7PVK - chains A and B of the 4 polymer chains in the assembly; structure by X-ray diffraction, 2.40 A resolution.

Chain A (and B):
Protein: Response regulator
Source organism: Porphyromonas gingivalis W83
Notes: chain B of this document is another copy of the same molecule, construct and numbering; everything in this record applies to it too
UniProtKB: Q7MVV4 (Q7MVV4_PORGI); residue numbers follow UniProt; this construct covers 1-518
Sequence (523 residues; numbered -4 to 518; the number before each row is that of its first residue; numbers below 1 keep their minus sign (Gly-4 is residue -4)):
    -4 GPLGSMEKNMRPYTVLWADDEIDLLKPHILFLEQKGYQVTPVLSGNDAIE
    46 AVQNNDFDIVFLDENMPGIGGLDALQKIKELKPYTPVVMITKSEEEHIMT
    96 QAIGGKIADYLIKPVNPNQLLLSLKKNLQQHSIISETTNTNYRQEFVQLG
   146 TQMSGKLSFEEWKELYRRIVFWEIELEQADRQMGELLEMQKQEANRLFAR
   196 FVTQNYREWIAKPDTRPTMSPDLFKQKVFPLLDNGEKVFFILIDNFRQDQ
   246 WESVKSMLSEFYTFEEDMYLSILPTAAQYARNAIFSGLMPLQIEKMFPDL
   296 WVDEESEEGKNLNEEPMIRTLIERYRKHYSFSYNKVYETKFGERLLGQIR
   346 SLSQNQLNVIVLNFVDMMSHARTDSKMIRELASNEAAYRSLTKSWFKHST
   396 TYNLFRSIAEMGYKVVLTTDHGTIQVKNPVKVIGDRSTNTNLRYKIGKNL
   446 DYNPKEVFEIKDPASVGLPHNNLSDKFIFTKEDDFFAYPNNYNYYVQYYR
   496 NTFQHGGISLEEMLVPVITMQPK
Disordered / not traced: -4 to 5
Construct notes: expression tag (-4 to 0); engineered mutation Ala272 (Thr in Q7MVV4)
Modified / non-standard residues: Mse1, Mse5 (selenomethionine); Mse61, Mse84, Mse94, Mse148, Mse178, Mse184, Mse214, Mse252, Mse263, Mse284, Mse291, Mse312, Mse362, Mse363, Mse372, Mse406, Mse508, Mse515 (selenomethionine; parent Met)
Bound ions: Mg2+: Asp15, Asp58; beryllium trifluoride ion near Asp58 (its only coordinating residue here); Zn2+ site 1: Asp239, Asp415, His416; Zn2+ site 2: Asp361, His365, His500 (shared with 1 residue of chain E)
Reported in the primary citation:
  - binding site for pGpG: Glu302
  - binding site for pGpG: Arg276, Lys305, Asn306, Leu307, Tyr332, Asn358
  - binding site for pGpG: Lys305
  - contacts within the chain: Arg276-Asn358
  - conformationally variable residues (loop rearrangement, side-chain flip): Tyr332, Ser432 to Thr435
  - Zn2+ coordination: Asp239, Asp361, His365, Asp415, His416, His500
  - mutagenesis - D58A, M94K/D104A/I129A: increased binding to Zn2+
  - mutagenesis - D361A/H365A, S385E/S389E: abolished binding to Zn2+
  - mutagenesis - S385E/S389E: decreased catalytic activity
  - mutagenesis - D58A, M94K/D104A/I129A, D361A/H365A/S385E/S389E, S385E/S389E: abolished binding to Response regulator (chain A)
  - mutagenesis - D361A/H365A: decreased binding to Response regulator (chain A)
  - mutagenesis - D58A, M94K/D104A/I129A: abolished catalytic activity on AcP
  - mutagenesis - D361A/H365A, D361A/H365A/S385E/S389E: abolished catalytic activity on bis-pNPP

How chain A and chain B interact:
Pairs across the interface (99; chain A residue first):
  Asp51(A) - Thr258(B)
  Gln71(A) - Asn136(B)
  Glu75(A) - Arg163(B)  salt bridge
  Tyr79(A) - Ser254(B)
  Tyr79(A) - Phe259(B)
  Glu89(A) - Asn111(B)  hydrogen bond
  Glu89(A) - Asn113(B)
  Glu91(A) - Lys30(B)  salt bridge
  Glu91(A) - Leu116(B)
  Mse94(A) - Asn113(B)
  Mse94(A) - Leu116(B)  hydrophobic
  Mse94(A) - Leu117(B)
  Thr95(A) - Lys120(B)  hydrogen bond
  Thr95(A) - Ile128(B)
  Ile98(A) - Leu117(B)  hydrophobic
  Ile98(A) - Lys120(B)
  Ile98(A) - Lys121(B)
  Ile98(A) - Ile129(B)
  Gly99(A) - Ile128(B)
  Gly99(A) - Ile129(B)
  Gly99(A) - Thr132(B)
  Lys101(A) - Glu170(B)  salt bridge
  Ile102(A) - Lys121(B)
  Ala103(A) - Lys121(B)  hydrogen bond (backbone-side chain)
  Asp104(A) - Asp104(B)
  Tyr105(A) - Gln114(B)
  Tyr105(A) - Leu117(B)  hydrophobic
  Leu106(A) - Gln114(B)
  Ile107(A) - Asn111(B)
  Ile107(A) - Asn113(B)
  Ile107(A) - Gln114(B)
  Asn111(A) - Glu89(B)  hydrogen bond
  Asn111(A) - Ile107(B)
  Asn113(A) - Glu89(B)  hydrogen bond
  Asn113(A) - Mse94(B)
  Asn113(A) - Ile107(B)
  Gln114(A) - Tyr105(B)  hydrogen bond (side chain-backbone)
  Gln114(A) - Leu106(B)
  Gln114(A) - Ile107(B)  hydrogen bond (side chain-backbone)
  Leu116(A) - Glu91(B)
  Leu117(A) - Mse94(B)  hydrophobic
  Leu117(A) - Ile98(B)  hydrophobic
  Leu117(A) - Tyr105(B)  hydrophobic
  Lys120(A) - Glu91(B)  salt bridge
  Lys120(A) - Ile98(B)
  Lys121(A) - Ile98(B)
  Lys121(A) - Ile102(B)
  Lys121(A) - Ala103(B)  hydrogen bond (side chain-backbone)
  Lys121(A) - Asp104(B)  salt bridge
  Gln125(A) - Ile98(B)
  Gln125(A) - Ile102(B)
  Ile128(A) - Thr95(B)
  Ile128(A) - Ile98(B)  hydrophobic
  Ile128(A) - Gly99(B)
  Ile129(A) - Ile98(B)
  Thr132(A) - Gly99(B)
  Asn136(A) - Gln71(B)
  Arg163(A) - Glu75(B)  salt bridge
  Phe166(A) - Glu75(B)
  Glu170(A) - Lys101(B)  salt bridge
  Lys250(A) - Pro78(B)
  Lys250(A) - Tyr79(B)
  Ser254(A) - Tyr79(B)
  Thr258(A) - Asp51(B)
  Phe259(A) - Tyr79(B)
  Thr334(A) - Glu375(B)
  Phe359(A) - Mse372(B)  hydrophobic
  Phe359(A) - Glu375(B)
  Phe359(A) - Leu376(B)  hydrophobic
  Mse362(A) - Lys371(B)
  Mse363(A) - Mse372(B)  hydrophobic
  Lys371(A) - Mse362(B)
  Mse372(A) - Phe359(B)  hydrophobic
  Mse372(A) - Mse363(B)  hydrophobic
  Mse372(A) - Ala366(B)
  Mse372(A) - Ile373(B)  hydrophobic
  Ile373(A) - Mse372(B)  hydrophobic
  Ile373(A) - Leu376(B)  hydrophobic
  Glu375(A) - Thr334(B)  hydrogen bond
  Glu375(A) - Phe359(B)
  Glu375(A) - Trp390(B)
  Glu375(A) - Ser394(B)
  Leu376(A) - Phe359(B)  hydrophobic
  Leu376(A) - Leu386(B)  hydrophobic
  Leu376(A) - Trp390(B)  hydrophobic
  Asn379(A) - His393(B)
  Ala381(A) - His393(B)
  Ala382(A) - His393(B)
  Ser385(A) - Ser389(B)
  Ser385(A) - His393(B)  hydrogen bond
  Leu386(A) - Leu376(B)  hydrophobic
  Leu386(A) - Leu386(B)  hydrophobic
  Ser389(A) - Ser385(B)  hydrogen bond
  Trp390(A) - Glu375(B)  hydrogen bond
  Trp390(A) - Leu376(B)  hydrophobic
  His393(A) - Ser378(B)
  His393(A) - Ala381(B)
  His393(A) - Ala382(B)
  His393(A) - Ser385(B)  hydrogen bond
Interface residues without a listed pair, chain A (60 interface residues in all): Lys30, Lys77, Pro78, Glu172, Ala366, Ser378, Ser394
Interface residues without a listed pair, chain B (57 interface residues in all): Gln125, Glu159, Lys250

In short:
60 residues of chain A and 57 residues of chain B are in contact, with 13 hydrogen bonds and 7 salt bridges.
Polar contacts include Glu75(A)-Arg163(B), Glu91(A)-Lys30(B) and Lys101(A)-Glu170(B). From the paper: a
binding site for pGpG at Glu302(A), Arg276(A) and Lys305(A) among others; D58A, M94K/D104A/I129A and
D361A/H365A/S385E/S389E of chain A, among others, abolish binding to Response regulator (chain A); 5
substitutions were tested in all.
Both chains are Response regulator (Porphyromonas gingivalis W83). Entry 7PVK (X-ray structure of dimeric PorX
(T272A mutant), in complex with pGpG) was determined by X-ray diffraction, deposited together with 7PVA.
